7V0C - chains A and F of the 6 polymer chains in the assembly; structure by X-ray diffraction, 2.57 A resolution.

Chain A:
Molecule: Cyclic GMP-AMP synthase
Source organism: Mus musculus
Notes: EC 2.7.7.86; fragment: catalytic domain
Reference sequence: Q8C6L5 (CGAS_MOUSE); residues 147-507 here = UniProt positions 147-507
Amino-acid sequence (364 residues; each row starts with the number of its first residue):
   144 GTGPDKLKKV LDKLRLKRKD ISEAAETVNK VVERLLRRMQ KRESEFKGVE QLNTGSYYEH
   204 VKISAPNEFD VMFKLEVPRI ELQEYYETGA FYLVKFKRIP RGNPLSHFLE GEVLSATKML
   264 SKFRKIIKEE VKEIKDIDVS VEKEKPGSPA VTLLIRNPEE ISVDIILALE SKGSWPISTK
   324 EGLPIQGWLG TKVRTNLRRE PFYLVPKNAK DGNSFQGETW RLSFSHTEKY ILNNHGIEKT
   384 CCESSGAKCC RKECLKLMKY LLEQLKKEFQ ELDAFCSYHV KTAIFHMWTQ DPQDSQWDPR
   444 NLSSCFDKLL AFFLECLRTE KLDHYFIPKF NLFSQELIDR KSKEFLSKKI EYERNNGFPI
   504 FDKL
Disordered / not traced: 144-148, 240-245, 507
Construct notes: expression tag (144-146)
Bound ions: Mn2+ site 1: Glu211, Asp213, Asp307 (together with OKR); Mn2+ site 2: Glu211, Asp213 (together with OKR); Zn2+: His378, Cys384, Cys385, Cys392
Ligand contacts: OKR ([[(2R,3R,4R,5R)-5-(2-azanyl-6-oxidanylidene-1H-purin-9-yl)-4-[[(2R,3S,4R,5R)-5-(2-azanyl-6-oxidanylidene-1H-purin-9-yl)-3,4-bis(oxidanyl)oxolan-2-yl]methoxy-oxidanyl-phosphoryl]oxy-3-oxidanyl-oxolan-2-yl]methoxy-oxidanyl-phosphoryl] phosphono hydrogen phosphate): Gly198, Ser199, Glu202, Lys205, Glu211, Asp213, Lys288, Arg364, Lys402, Lys409, Phe418, Cys419, Ser420, Tyr421, Lys424, His467

Chain F:
Molecule: Palindromic DNA18
Sequence (18 nucleotides; each row starts with the number of its first residue):
     1 ATCTGTACAT GTACAGAT

How chain A and chain F interact:
Contacting residue pairs - 12 pairs, chain A then chain F:
  Arg161(A) - DT4(F)  hydrogen bond to the base
  Arg161(A) - DG5(F)  hydrogen bond to the sugar
  Ser165(A) - DG5(F)  phosphate contact
  Ser165(A) - DT6(F)  phosphate contact
  Ala168(A) - DA7(F)  phosphate contact
  Asn172(A) - DA7(F)  hydrogen bond to the phosphate
  Asn196(A) - DC8(F)  hydrogen bond to the phosphate
  Tyr200(A) - DT6(F)  hydrogen bond to the phosphate
  Tyr200(A) - DA7(F)  hydrogen bond to the phosphate
  Tyr201(A) - DA7(F)  phosphate contact
  Tyr201(A) - DC8(F)  phosphate contact
  Lys372(A) - DC8(F)  salt bridge to the phosphate
Other interface residues (no listed pair), chain A (9 interface residues in all): Ile164

In short:
Chain A and chain F form an interface of 9 and 5 residues respectively, with 6 hydrogen bonds and 1 salt
bridge. Polar contacts include Arg161(A)-DT4(F), Arg161(A)-DG5(F) and Asn172(A)-DA7(F). Ligands of chain A:
compound OKR. Glu211(A), Asp213(A) and Asp307(A) form the Mn2+ site 1.
Here chain A is Cyclic GMP-AMP synthase (Mus musculus) and chain F is Palindromic DNA18. Entry 7V0C (Structure
of Ternary Complex of cGAS with dsDNA and Bound 5 -pppG(2 ,5 )pG) was determined by X-ray diffraction.
